Entry 1AQI (X-ray diffraction, 2.60 A resolution); this record covers chain A.

# Chain A
Molecule: Adenine-N6-DNA-methyltransferase taqi
Organism: Thermus aquaticus
Notes: EC 2.1.1.72
Reference sequence: P14385 (MTTA_THEAQ); numbering as in UniProt (aligned over 1-421)
Sequence (421 residues; each row starts with the number of its first residue):
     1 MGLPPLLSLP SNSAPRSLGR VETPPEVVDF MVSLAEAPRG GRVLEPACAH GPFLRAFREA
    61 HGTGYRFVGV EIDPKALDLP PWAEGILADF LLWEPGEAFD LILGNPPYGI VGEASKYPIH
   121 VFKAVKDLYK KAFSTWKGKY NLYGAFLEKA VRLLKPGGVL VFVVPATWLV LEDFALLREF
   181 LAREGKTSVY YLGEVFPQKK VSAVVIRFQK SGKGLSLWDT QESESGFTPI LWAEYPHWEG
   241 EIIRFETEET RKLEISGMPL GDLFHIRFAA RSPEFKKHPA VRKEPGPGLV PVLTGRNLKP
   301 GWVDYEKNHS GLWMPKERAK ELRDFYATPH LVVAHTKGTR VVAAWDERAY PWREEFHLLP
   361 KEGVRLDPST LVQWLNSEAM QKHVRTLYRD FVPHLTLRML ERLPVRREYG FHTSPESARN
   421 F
Disordered / not traced: 1-20, 112-122, 414-421
Differences from the reference sequence: conflict T370 (Ser in P14385)
Small-molecule neighbours: S-adenosylhomocysteine (SAH): V21, A47, A49, V70, E71, I72, D73, A76, A88, D89, F90, N105, P106, P107, Y108, Y129, F146
Swiss-Prot annotation at these positions:
  - binding site (S-adenosyl-L-methionine): T23, E45 to C48, E71, D89, P107
  - site (Important for catalytic activity): N105, P106, Y108
  - mutagenesis: Y108 (Y108A/G: Drastically reduces enzymatic activity; KM for both DNA and s-adenosylmethionine is not significantly changed; Y108F/W: Essentially wild-type activity), F196 (F196A: Drastically reduces enzymatic activity; KM for both DNA and s-adenosylmethionine is not significantly changed; F196W: Essentially wild-type activity)

# Overview
Ligands of chain A: S-adenosylhomocysteine. UniProt lists 8 S-adenosyl-L-methionine-binding residues and 2
mutagenesis sites.
Chain A is Adenine-N6-DNA-methyltransferase taqi (Thermus aquaticus); the structure, Structure of
adenine-N6-DNA-methyltransferase taqi, was determined by X-ray diffraction together with 1AQJ and 2ADM from
the same study.
